PDB entry 3PBP | X-ray diffraction, 2.60 A resolution | chains A and C of the 3 polymer chains in the assembly

Chain A:
Name: Nucleoporin NUP82
From: Saccharomyces cerevisiae
Notes: fragment: N-terminal domain (NTD)
Reference sequence: P40368 (NUP82_YEAST); residues 1-452 here = UniProt positions 1-452
Chain sequence (452 residues; row label = number of the first residue in the row):
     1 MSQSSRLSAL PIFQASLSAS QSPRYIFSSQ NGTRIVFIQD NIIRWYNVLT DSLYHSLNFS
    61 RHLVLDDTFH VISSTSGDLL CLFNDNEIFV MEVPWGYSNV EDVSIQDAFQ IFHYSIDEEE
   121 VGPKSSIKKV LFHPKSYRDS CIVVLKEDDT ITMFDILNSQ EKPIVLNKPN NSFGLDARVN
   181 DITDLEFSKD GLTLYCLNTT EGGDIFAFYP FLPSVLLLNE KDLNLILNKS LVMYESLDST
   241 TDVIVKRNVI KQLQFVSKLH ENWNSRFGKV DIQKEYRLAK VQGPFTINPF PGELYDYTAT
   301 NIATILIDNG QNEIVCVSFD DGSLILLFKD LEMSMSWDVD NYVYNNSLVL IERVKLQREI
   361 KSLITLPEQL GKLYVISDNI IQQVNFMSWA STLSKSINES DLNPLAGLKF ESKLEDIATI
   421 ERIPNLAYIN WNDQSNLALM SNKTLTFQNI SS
Unresolved in the structure: 1-6, 17-22, 121-122
Construct notes: engineered mutation S396 (Cys in P40368)
Modified / non-standard residues: Mse1 (selenomethionine); Mse91, Mse153, Mse233, Mse333, Mse335, Mse387, Mse440 (selenomethionine; parent Met)

Chain C:
Name: Nucleoporin NUP159
From: Saccharomyces cerevisiae
Notes: fragment: Tail
Reference sequence: P40477 (NU159_YEAST); residues 1425-1460 here = UniProt positions 1425-1460
Chain sequence (36 residues; numbered 1425 to 1460; the number before each row is that of its first residue):
  1425 SSITKDMKGF KVVEVGLAMN TKKQIGDFFK NLNMAK
Unresolved in the structure: 1425-1432, 1459-1460
Modified / non-standard residues: Mse1431 (selenomethionine); Mse1443 (selenomethionine; parent Met); Mse1458 (selenomethionine; parent Met)

How chain A and chain C interact:
Contacting residue pairs (41; chain A residue first):
  N228(A) with G1433(C); K1435(C); V1436(C); V1439(C)
  K229(A) with V1439(C)
  L231(A) with G1433(C); V1436(C), hydrophobic
  V232(A) with V1436(C); G1440(C); Mse1443(C)
  Mse233(A) with Mse1443(C), hydrophobic
  N288(A) with K1454(C)
  P289(A) with N1457(C)
  N312(A) with K1446(C), hydrogen bond
  F328(A) with I1449(C), hydrophobic
  D330(A) with K1446(C); K1447(C); G1450(C)
  L331(A) with K1447(C)
  E332(A) with Mse1443(C)
  V349(A) with G1450(C); F1453(C), hydrophobic
  L350(A) with F1453(C); N1457(C), hydrogen bond (backbone-side chain)
  I351(A) with F1453(C), hydrophobic
  L393(A) with I1449(C), hydrophobic
  S396(A) with T1445(C); I1449(C)
  I397(A) with A1442(C); K1446(C); I1449(C), hydrophobic
  S400(A) with L1441(C); T1445(C), hydrogen bond
  L402(A) with T1445(C); Q1448(C); I1449(C), hydrophobic
  L405(A) with I1449(C), hydrophobic; F1452(C), hydrophobic
  F410(A) with F1452(C), hydrophobic; F1453(C), hydrophobic; L1456(C), hydrophobic
Other interface residues (no listed pair), chain A (27 interface residues in all): L225, L227, K329, D401, A406
Other interface residues (no listed pair), chain C (20 interface residues in all): F1434
The authors on this interface:
  - interface residues, chain A: L393(A), I397(A), L402(A), L405(A), F410(A)

Overview:
The interface between chain A and chain C involves 27 residues on one side and 20 on the other, with 3
hydrogen bonds. Among the polar pairs are N312(A)-K1446(C), L350(A)-N1457(C) and S400(A)-T1445(C). From the
paper: interface residues L393(A), I397(A) and L402(A) among others.
Chain A is Nucleoporin NUP82 and chain C is Nucleoporin NUP159, both from Saccharomyces cerevisiae; the
structure, Structure of the yeast heterotrimeric Nup82-Nup159-Nup116 nucleoporin complex, was determined by
X-ray diffraction.
